PDB entry 4Z7V | X-ray diffraction, 2.65 A resolution | chains A and B of the 5 polymer chains in the assembly

== Chain A ==
Protein: MHC class II HLA-DQ-alpha chain
Organism: Homo sapiens
Reference sequence: Q30069 (Q30069_HUMAN); the construct lacks a stretch of the UniProt sequence, so the offset changes along the chain: -1 to 9 = UniProt 1-11; 10-181 = UniProt 13-184
Sequence (192 residues; each row starts with the number of its first residue; numbers below 1 keep their minus sign (Glu-1 is residue -1)):
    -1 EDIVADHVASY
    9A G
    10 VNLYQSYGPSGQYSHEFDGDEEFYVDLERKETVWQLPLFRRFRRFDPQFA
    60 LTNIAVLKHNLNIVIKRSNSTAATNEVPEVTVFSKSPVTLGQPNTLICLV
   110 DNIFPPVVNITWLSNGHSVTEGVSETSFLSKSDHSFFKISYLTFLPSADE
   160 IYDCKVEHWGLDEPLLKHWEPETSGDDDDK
Not modelled in the structure: -1 to 1, 181-189
Differences from the reference sequence: expression tag (182-189)
Disulfides: Cys107-Cys163
Covalently attached groups: N-acetylglucosamine (NAG) linked to Asn118

== Chain B ==
Protein: MHC class II HLA-DQ-beta-1
Organism: Homo sapiens
Reference sequence: O19707 (O19707_HUMAN); residue numbers follow UniProt; this construct covers 1-192
Sequence (213 residues; row label = number of the first residue in the row; numbers below 1 keep their minus sign (Gly-12 is residue -12)):
   -12 GGSIEGRGGSGASRDSPEDFVYQFKGMCYFTNGTERVRLVTRYIYNREEY
    38 ARFDSDVGVYRAVTPLGPPAAEYWNSQKEVLERTRAELDTVCRHNYQLEL
    88 RTTLQRRVEPTVTISPSRTEALNHHNLLVCSVTDFYPAQIKVRWFRNDQE
   138 ETTGVVSTPLIRNGDWTFQILVMLEMTPQRGDVYTCHVEHPSLQNPIIVE
   188 WRAQSTGGDDDDK
Not modelled in the structure: -12 to 2, 105-113, 133-135, 164-166, 190-200
Differences from the reference sequence: expression tag (-12 to 0, 193-200)
Disulfides: Cys15-Cys79, Cys117-Cys173
Covalently attached groups: glycan linked to Asn19

== How chain A and chain B interact ==
Contacting residue pairs - 120 pairs, chain A then chain B:
  Ala3(A) - Phe17(B)
  Ala3(A) - Thr18(B)
  Asp4(A) - Phe17(B)  hydrogen bond (backbone-backbone)
  Asp4(A) - Thr18(B)
  Asp4(A) - Asn19(B)  hydrogen bond (side chain-backbone)
  His5(A) - Cys15(B)
  His5(A) - Tyr16(B)
  His5(A) - Phe17(B)  hydrogen bond (backbone-backbone)
  His5(A) - Leu91(B)
  Val6(A) - Met14(B)  hydrophobic
  Val6(A) - Cys15(B)
  Val6(A) - Tyr16(B)  hydrophobic
  Ala7(A) - Met14(B)
  Ala7(A) - Cys15(B)  hydrogen bond (backbone-backbone)
  Ser8(A) - Gly13(B)
  Ser8(A) - Met14(B)
  Tyr9(A) - Gly13(B)  hydrogen bond (backbone-backbone)
  Tyr9(A) - Cys15(B)  hydrophobic
  Tyr9(A) - Val78(B)  hydrophobic
  Tyr9(A) - Asn82(B)
  Tyr9(A) - Glu86(B)  hydrogen bond
  Gly9A(A) - Phe11(B)
  Gly9A(A) - Lys12(B)
  Gly9A(A) - Gly13(B)  hydrogen bond (backbone-backbone)
  Val10(A) - Phe11(B)
  Asn11(A) - Gln10(B)
  Asn11(A) - Phe11(B)  hydrogen bond (backbone-backbone)
  Leu12(A) - Val8(B)  hydrophobic
  Leu12(A) - Tyr9(B)
  Leu12(A) - Gln10(B)
  Tyr13(A) - Val8(B)
  Tyr13(A) - Tyr9(B)  hydrogen bond (backbone-backbone)
  Gln14(A) - Asp6(B)
  Gln14(A) - Phe7(B)
  Gln14(A) - Val8(B)
  Ser15(A) - Asp6(B)  hydrogen bond
  Ser15(A) - Phe7(B)  hydrogen bond (side chain-backbone)
  Tyr16(A) - Asp6(B)  hydrogen bond (backbone-side chain)
  Phe26(A) - Glu86(B)
  Phe26(A) - Thr90(B)
  Phe26(A) - Leu91(B)  hydrophobic
  Phe26(A) - Trp153(B)
  Asp27(A) - Arg149(B)  hydrogen bond (backbone-side chain)
  Gly28(A) - Arg149(B)
  Asp29(A) - Arg149(B)  salt bridge
  Asp29(A) - Gly151(B)
  Asp29(A) - Trp153(B)
  Glu30(A) - Trp153(B)  hydrogen bond (backbone-side chain)
  Glu31(A) - Glu86(B)
  Glu31(A) - Thr90(B)
  Glu31(A) - Trp153(B)
  Leu45(A) - Arg93(B)
  Leu45(A) - Trp153(B)  hydrophobic
  Leu47(A) - Thr89(B)
  Phe48(A) - Thr90(B)
  Phe48(A) - Trp153(B)  hydrophobic
  Phe51(A) - Thr89(B)
  Arg52(A) - Leu85(B)
  Arg52(A) - Glu86(B)  salt bridge
  Arg52(A) - Thr89(B)  hydrogen bond
  Arg52(A) - Thr90(B)
  Leu66(A) - Tyr9(B)  hydrophobic
  Leu66(A) - Phe11(B)  hydrophobic
  Asn69(A) - Tyr9(B)  hydrogen bond
  Leu70(A) - Phe7(B)
  Leu70(A) - Tyr9(B)  hydrophobic
  Leu70(A) - Tyr32(B)  hydrophobic
  Val73(A) - Tyr32(B)  hydrophobic
  Val73(A) - Tyr37(B)
  Val73(A) - Leu53(B)  hydrophobic
  Ile74(A) - Phe7(B)  hydrophobic
  Ile74(A) - Tyr32(B)
  Arg76(A) - Leu53(B)  hydrogen bond (side chain-backbone)
  Arg76(A) - Pro56(B)
  Ser77(A) - Tyr32(B)  hydrogen bond
  Ser77(A) - Leu53(B)
  Ser79(A) - Phe7(B)
  Thr80(A) - Phe7(B)
  Thr80(A) - Tyr32(B)  hydrogen bond (backbone-side chain)
  Thr80(A) - Asn33(B)  hydrogen bond (backbone-side chain)
  Ala81(A) - Glu5(B)
  Ala81(A) - Asp6(B)
  Ala82(A) - Asp6(B)  hydrogen bond (backbone-backbone)
  Ala82(A) - Asn33(B)  hydrogen bond (backbone-side chain)
  Asn84(A) - Ser3(B)  hydrogen bond
  Glu85(A) - Arg34(B)  salt bridge
  Phe92(A) - Ile148(B)  hydrophobic
  Phe92(A) - Gln156(B)
  Ser93(A) - Gln156(B)  hydrogen bond (backbone-side chain)
  Lys94(A) - Thr120(B)
  Lys94(A) - Asp121(B)
  Lys94(A) - Asn150(B)
  Lys94(A) - Asp152(B)  salt bridge
  Lys94(A) - Gln156(B)  hydrogen bond (backbone-side chain)
  Ser95(A) - Thr120(B)
  Pro96(A) - Thr100(B)
  Pro96(A) - Ser118(B)
  Ile106(A) - Asn150(B)
  Phe113(A) - Val8(B)  hydrophobic
  Phe113(A) - Asn33(B)
  Phe113(A) - Arg34(B)
  Pro114(A) - Asp6(B)
  Ser139(A) - Lys12(B)
  Lys140(A) - Lys12(B)  hydrogen bond (backbone-side chain)
  Asp142(A) - Arg34(B)  salt bridge
  His143(A) - Gln10(B)  hydrogen bond (backbone-side chain)
  His143(A) - Lys12(B)
  His143(A) - Arg29(B)
  His143(A) - Ile31(B)
  His143(A) - Arg34(B)
  His143(A) - Glu36(B)  salt bridge
  Ser144(A) - Arg34(B)
  Phe145(A) - Gln10(B)
  Ile148(A) - Asn150(B)
  Tyr150(A) - Asn150(B)  hydrogen bond (side chain-backbone)
  Tyr150(A) - Gly151(B)  hydrogen bond (side chain-backbone)
  Tyr150(A) - Asp152(B)
  Trp168(A) - Ser3(B)
  Trp168(A) - Pro4(B)
  Trp168(A) - Asp6(B)
Also at the interface, not in a pair above, chain A (63 interface residues in all): Val2, His24, Gln44, Asn111, Pro115, Val116, Thr135
Also at the interface, not in a pair above, chain B (52 interface residues in all): Gly20, Tyr30, Ala57, Tyr83, Tyr123, Thr154, Phe155

== Overview ==
Chain A and chain B form an interface of 63 and 52 residues respectively, with 29 hydrogen bonds and 6 salt
bridges. Among the polar pairs are Asp29(A)-Arg149(B), Arg52(A)-Glu86(B) and Glu85(A)-Arg34(B). Covalently
linked N-acetylglucosamine: at Asn118(A).
Here chain A is MHC class II HLA-DQ-alpha chain and chain B is MHC class II HLA-DQ-beta-1, both from Homo
sapiens. Entry 4Z7V (L3-12 complex) was determined by X-ray diffraction (same publication as 4Z7U and 4Z7W).
